Entry 6WY8 (X-ray diffraction, 2.10 A resolution); this record covers chains B and C of the 4 polymer chains in the assembly.

Chain B:
Name: Acyl-CoA dehydrogenase domain protein Tcur3483
From: Thermomonospora curvata (strain ATCC 19995 / DSM 43183 / JCM 3096 / NBRC 15933 / NCIMB 10081 / Henssen B9)
UniProtKB: D1AB78 (D1AB78_THECD); numbering as in UniProt (aligned over 1-387)
Amino-acid sequence (407 residues; numbered -19 to 387; the number before each row is that of its first residue; numbers below 1 keep their minus sign (Met-19 is residue -19)):
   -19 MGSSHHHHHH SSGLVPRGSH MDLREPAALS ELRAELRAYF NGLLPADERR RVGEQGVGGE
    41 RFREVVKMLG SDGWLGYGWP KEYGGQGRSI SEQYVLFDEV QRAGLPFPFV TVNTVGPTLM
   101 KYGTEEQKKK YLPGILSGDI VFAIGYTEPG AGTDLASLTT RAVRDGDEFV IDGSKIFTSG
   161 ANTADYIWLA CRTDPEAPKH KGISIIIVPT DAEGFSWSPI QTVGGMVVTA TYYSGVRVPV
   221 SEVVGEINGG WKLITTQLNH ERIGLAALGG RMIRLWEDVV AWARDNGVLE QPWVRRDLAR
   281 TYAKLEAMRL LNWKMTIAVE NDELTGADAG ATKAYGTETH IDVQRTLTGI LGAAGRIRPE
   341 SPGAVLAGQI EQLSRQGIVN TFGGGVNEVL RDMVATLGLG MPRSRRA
Not modelled in the structure: -19 to 0, 385-387
Differences from the reference sequence: initiating methionine (-19); expression tag (-18 to 0)
Small-molecule neighbours: FAD (flavin-adenine dinucleotide): Ile124, Gly125, Tyr126, Thr127, Gly132, Thr133, Ile156, Phe157, Thr158, Ser159, Val359, Asn360, Phe362, Gly363, Val366, Glu368, Val369

Chain C:
Name: Acyl-CoA dehydrogenase domain protein Tcur3481
From: Thermomonospora curvata (strain ATCC 19995 / DSM 43183 / JCM 3096 / NBRC 15933 / NCIMB 10081 / Henssen B9)
UniProtKB: D1AB76 (D1AB76_THECD); residue numbers follow UniProt; this construct covers 1-364
Amino-acid sequence (364 residues; row label = number of the first residue in the row):
     1 MDFTLGEELT ELQGLARQIF TDHATHQRLR AVETSESRID ETLWRELAGA GLLGVALPEA
    61 AGGAGLGLGA LCVLLEEQGR HVAPVPLWPT LVAALAIAEH GTAEQRDLLP GVVDGSRRLT
   121 VALEEFGVGD VAAPGCTAVP DGDGWRLSGT KAVVPSITGA AHLLVSATGP DGPGLFLVDA
   181 DAPGLSWERT ETTSRDMAGN LTLDAVPARA LGPAALPWTL DVARTALAAV QLGVASGALH
   241 ITASYLKERE QFGRPLGTFQ AVQHQLADCY IEIEAMRVCL WQAVCAAEDG ATDGKAALVA
   301 KWWADEGGLN VVHRTQHLHG GIGVDVDYPI HRYFLWGKQI SGTLGGASAD LQRLGDLIAE
   361 GAAS
Small-molecule neighbours: FAD (flavin-adenine dinucleotide): Arg249, Gln251, Phe252, Leu256, Phe259, Ala261, Val262, His317, Leu318, His319, Gly320, Gly321

Chain B / chain C interface:
Residue-residue contacts (82; chain B residue first):
  Pro129(B) - Arg249(C)  hydrogen bond (backbone-side chain)
  Gly130(B) - Gln251(C)  hydrogen bond (backbone-side chain)
  Ala131(B) - Gln251(C)
  Gly132(B) - Gln251(C)  hydrogen bond (backbone-side chain)
  Thr133(B) - Gln251(C)  hydrogen bond (backbone-side chain)
  Thr133(B) - Phe252(C)
  Asp134(B) - Gln251(C)  hydrogen bond (backbone-side chain)
  Asp134(B) - Phe252(C)  hydrogen bond (side chain-backbone)
  Phe157(B) - Gly321(C)
  Phe157(B) - Val324(C)  hydrophobic
  Ile200(B) - Asp325(C)
  Gln201(B) - Val324(C)
  Gln201(B) - Asp325(C)
  Gln201(B) - Val326(C)  hydrogen bond (backbone-backbone)
  Thr202(B) - Val324(C)
  Thr202(B) - Val326(C)
  Val203(B) - Val324(C)  hydrogen bond (backbone-backbone)
  Val203(B) - Val326(C)
  Val203(B) - His331(C)
  Val203(B) - Leu335(C)  hydrophobic
  Asn266(B) - Gly127(C)
  Gly267(B) - Val128(C)
  Val268(B) - Gly127(C)
  Val268(B) - Val128(C)
  Gln271(B) - Val128(C)
  Gln271(B) - Gln352(C)
  Pro272(B) - Gln352(C)
  Trp273(B) - Ser348(C)
  Trp273(B) - Ala349(C)
  Trp273(B) - Gln352(C)  hydrogen bond (backbone-side chain)
  Asp277(B) - Ser348(C)  hydrogen bond
  Ile321(B) - His313(C)
  Gln324(B) - Lys338(C)
  Arg325(B) - Glu306(C)  salt bridge
  Arg325(B) - Leu309(C)
  Arg325(B) - Asn310(C)  hydrogen bond
  Arg325(B) - His313(C)
  Arg325(B) - Lys338(C)
  Thr328(B) - Lys338(C)  hydrogen bond
  Ala333(B) - Glu125(C)
  Ala333(B) - Ala152(C)  hydrophobic
  Ala333(B) - Val153(C)  hydrophobic
  Ala334(B) - Phe126(C)  hydrophobic
  Arg336(B) - Glu124(C)  salt bridge
  Arg336(B) - Val153(C)
  Arg336(B) - Glu191(C)
  Arg336(B) - Thr192(C)
  Arg336(B) - Thr193(C)  hydrogen bond (backbone-backbone)
  Arg336(B) - Gln339(C)
  Arg336(B) - Gly342(C)  hydrogen bond (side chain-backbone)
  Arg336(B) - Thr343(C)
  Ile337(B) - Phe126(C)  hydrophobic
  Ile337(B) - Val153(C)  hydrophobic
  Ile337(B) - Thr190(C)
  Ile337(B) - Glu191(C)
  Arg338(B) - Glu191(C)  hydrogen bond (backbone-backbone)
  Arg338(B) - Thr192(C)  hydrogen bond (side chain-backbone)
  Arg338(B) - Thr193(C)  hydrogen bond (side chain-backbone)
  Arg338(B) - Arg195(C)
  Arg338(B) - Leu335(C)
  Ser341(B) - Thr190(C)
  Ser341(B) - Glu191(C)  hydrogen bond (side chain-backbone)
  Pro342(B) - Glu188(C)
  Pro342(B) - Arg189(C)
  Pro342(B) - Thr190(C)  hydrogen bond (backbone-side chain)
  Pro342(B) - Asn200(C)  hydrogen bond (backbone-side chain)
  Gly343(B) - Asn200(C)
  Glu351(B) - Thr193(C)  hydrogen bond
  Ser354(B) - Phe334(C)
  Ser354(B) - Lys338(C)  hydrogen bond
  Arg355(B) - Leu335(C)
  Ile358(B) - His313(C)
  Ile358(B) - Gln316(C)
  Ile358(B) - Phe334(C)  hydrophobic
  Val359(B) - Val324(C)  hydrophobic
  Thr361(B) - His317(C)  hydrogen bond
  Phe362(B) - His317(C)
  Phe362(B) - Gly320(C)
  Phe362(B) - Gly321(C)
  Phe362(B) - Val324(C)  hydrophobic
  Glu368(B) - Gln265(C)  hydrogen bond
  Glu368(B) - His317(C)  salt bridge
Interface residues without a listed pair, chain B (39 interface residues in all): Gly335
Interface residues without a listed pair, chain C (44 interface residues in all): Gly253, Ala261, Leu318, Leu344

Summary:
39 residues of chain B and 44 residues of chain C are in contact; the contacts include 24 hydrogen bonds and 3
salt bridges. Polar contacts include Arg325(B)-Glu306(C), Arg336(B)-Glu124(C) and Glu368(B)-His317(C).
Flavin-adenine dinucleotide is bound between chain B and chain C.
Here chain B is Acyl-CoA dehydrogenase domain protein Tcur3483 and chain C is Acyl-CoA dehydrogenase domain
protein Tcur3481, both from Thermomonospora curvata (strain ATCC 19995 / DSM 43183 / JCM 3096 / NBRC 15933 /
NCIMB 10081 / Henssen B9). Entry 6WY8 (Tcur3481-Tcur3483 steroid ACAD) was determined by X-ray diffraction
together with 6WY9 from the same study.
